PDB entry 4A4W | X-ray diffraction, 2.00 A resolution | chain A

[Chain A]
Name: Peroxisome proliferator-activated receptor gamma
From: Homo sapiens
Notes: fragment: ligand binding domain, residues 195-477
UniProt: P37231 (PPARG_HUMAN); residue numbers follow UniProt; this construct covers 195-477
Sequence (287 residues; row label = number of the first residue in the row):
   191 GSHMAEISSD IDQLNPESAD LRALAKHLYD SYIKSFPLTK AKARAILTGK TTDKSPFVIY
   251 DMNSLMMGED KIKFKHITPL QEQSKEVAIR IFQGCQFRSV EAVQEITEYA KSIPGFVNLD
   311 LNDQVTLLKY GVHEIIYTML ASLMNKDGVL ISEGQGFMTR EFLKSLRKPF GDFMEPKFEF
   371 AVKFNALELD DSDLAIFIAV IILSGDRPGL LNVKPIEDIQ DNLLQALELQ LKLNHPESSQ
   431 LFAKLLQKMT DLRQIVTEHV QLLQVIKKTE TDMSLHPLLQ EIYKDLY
Unresolved in the structure: 191-202, 262-273
Construct notes: expression tag (191-194)
Swiss-Prot annotation at these positions:
  - natural variant: Gln314 (Q314P: In colon cancer)
Residues lining bound ligands: amorfrutin b (YFB): Leu255, Glu259, Arg280, Ile281, Gly284, Cys285, Arg288, Ser289, Ala292, Ile326, Met329, Leu330, Leu333, Val339, Leu340, Ile341, Ser342, Met348, Leu353, Met364
What the authors report for this chain:
  - binding site for amorfrutin b: Cys285, Arg288, Ile341, Ser342
  - conformationally variable residues (side-chain flip): Arg288
  - specificity-determining residues: Arg288 (by similarity / conservation)

[In short]
Ligands of chain A: amorfrutin b. From the paper: a binding site for amorfrutin b at Cys285, Arg288 and Ile341
among others; the specificity determinant Arg288.
Chain A is Peroxisome proliferator-activated receptor gamma (Homo sapiens); the structure, Ligand binding
domain of human PPAR gamma in complex with amorfrutin B, was determined by X-ray diffraction together with
4A4V from the same study.
